Entry 2X1W (X-ray diffraction, 2.70 A resolution); this record covers chains A and B of the 4 polymer chains in the assembly.

# Chain A (and B)
Protein: Vascular endothelial growth factor C
From: Homo sapiens
Notes: fragment: vegf homology domain, residues 112-215; chain B of this document is another copy of the same molecule, construct and numbering; everything in this record applies to it too
UniProtKB: P49767 (VEGFC_HUMAN); residue numbers follow UniProt; this construct covers 112-215
Amino-acid sequence (110 residues; row label = number of the first residue in the row):
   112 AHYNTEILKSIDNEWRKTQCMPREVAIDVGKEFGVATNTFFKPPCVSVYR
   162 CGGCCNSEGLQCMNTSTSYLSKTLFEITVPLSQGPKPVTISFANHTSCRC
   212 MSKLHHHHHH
Disordered / not traced: 112-115, 214-221 (chain B: 112-116, 215-221)
Construct notes: engineered mutation Ala137 (Cys in P49767)
UniProt features mapped onto this chain:
  - glycosylation (N-linked (GlcNAc...) asparagine): Asn175, Asn205
Disulfide bonds: Cys131-Cys173, Cys162-Cys209, Cys166-Cys211
Covalent attachments: N-acetylglucosamine (NAG) linked to Asn175, Asn205
What the authors report for this chain:
  - self-association interface (contacts with another copy of this molecule); pairs are residue here / residue on that copy: Cys156-Cys165 (disulfide)
  - mutagenesis - C137A: unchanged binding to VEGFR-2

# Chain A / chain B interface
Contacting residue pairs - 31 pairs, chain A then chain B:
  Ile118(A) with Thr184(B); Phe186(B), hydrophobic
  Ile122(A) with Thr184(B); Phe186(B), hydrophobic
  Glu125(A) with Val157(B); Ser158(B), hydrogen bond (side chain-backbone); Lys183(B), salt bridge
  Trp126(A) with Pro154(B)
  Lys128(A) with Ser158(B)
  Thr129(A) with Cys156(B); Val157(B); Ser158(B)
  Lys153(A) with Asn167(B), hydrogen bond (side chain-backbone)
  Pro154(A) with Trp126(B)
  Pro155(A) with Cys166(B); Asn167(B)
  Cys156(A) with Thr129(B); Cys165(B), disulfide
  Val157(A) with Glu125(B); Thr129(B)
  Ser158(A) with Glu125(B), hydrogen bond (backbone-side chain); Lys128(B); Thr129(B)
  Cys165(A) with Ala137(B), hydrophobic; Cys156(B), disulfide
  Cys166(A) with Pro155(B)
  Asn167(A) with Lys153(B), hydrogen bond (backbone-side chain); Pro155(B)
  Lys183(A) with Glu125(B), salt bridge
  Thr184(A) with Ile122(B)
  Phe186(A) with Ile122(B), hydrophobic
Other interface residues (no listed pair), chain A (24 interface residues in all): Ser121, Glu135, Ala137, Gly164, Glu169, Leu185
Other interface residues (no listed pair), chain B (24 interface residues in all): Ser121, Glu135, Phe151, Gly164, Leu185, Pro198
Disulfides between the chains: Cys156(A)-Cys165(B), Cys165(A)-Cys156(B)

# Summary
The chain A/chain B interface involves 24 residues from each chain, with 2 disulfide bonds, 4 hydrogen bonds
and 2 salt bridges. Polar contacts include Glu125(A)-Lys183(B), Glu125(A)-Ser158(B) and Lys153(A)-Asn167(B).
N-acetylglucosamine is covalently linked to Asn175(A) and Asn205(A). From the paper: C137A of chain A leaves
binding to VEGFR-2 unchanged; a self-association interface involving Cys156(A).
Both chains are Vascular endothelial growth factor C (Homo sapiens). Entry 2X1W (Crystal Structure of VEGF-C
in Complex with Domains 2 and 3 of VEGFR2) was determined by X-ray diffraction (same publication as 2X1X).
